1Y96 - chains A and B; structure by X-ray diffraction, 2.00 A resolution.

[Chain A]
Name: Gem-associated protein 6
Organism: Homo sapiens
Notes: fragment: Gemin6(1-86)
Reference sequence: Q8WXD5 (GEMI6_HUMAN); residues 1-86 here = UniProt positions 1-86
Amino-acid sequence (86 residues; row label = number of the first residue in the row):
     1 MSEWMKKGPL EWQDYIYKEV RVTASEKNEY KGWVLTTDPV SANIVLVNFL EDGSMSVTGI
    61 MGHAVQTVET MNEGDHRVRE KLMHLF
From the paper describing this entry:
  - contacts within the chain: Asp38-Asn43 (hydrogen bond), Asn43-Gly62 (hydrogen bond)

[Chain B]
Name: Gem-associated protein 7
Organism: Homo sapiens
Notes: fragment: Gemin7(47-131)
Reference sequence: Q9H840 (GEMI7_HUMAN); residues 47-131 here = UniProt positions 47-131
Amino-acid sequence (85 residues; row label = number of the first residue in the row):
    47 AQESLESQEQ RARAALRERY LRSLLAMVGH QVSFTLHEGV RVAAHFGATD LDVANFYVSQ
   107 LQTPIGVQAE ALLRCSDIIS YTFKP
From the paper describing this entry:
  - contacts within the chain: Asp96-Asn101 (hydrogen bond), Asn101-Tyr103

[Interface between chain A and chain B]
Residue-residue contacts (63; chain A residue first):
  Pro9(A) with Glu55(B); Arg59(B); Leu62(B)
  Leu10(A) with Gln54(B); Ala58(B), hydrophobic
  Trp12(A) with Leu62(B), hydrophobic
  Gln13(A) with Ala58(B)
  Ile16(A) with Leu62(B), hydrophobic; Arg65(B)
  Tyr17(A) with Arg65(B), hydrogen bond
  Ser25(A) with Ile125(B)
  Glu26(A) with Leu82(B); His83(B); Glu84(B), hydrogen bond (side chain-backbone); Gly85(B), hydrogen bond (side chain-backbone); Ile125(B)
  Asn28(A) with Thr81(B); Ile125(B)
  Tyr30(A) with Ile125(B); Ser126(B), hydrogen bond
  Leu35(A) with Arg65(B), hydrogen bond (backbone-side chain)
  Thr36(A) with Leu62(B), hydrogen bond (side chain-backbone); Arg65(B); Tyr66(B)
  Thr37(A) with Leu62(B)
  Asp38(A) with Arg63(B), salt bridge; Tyr66(B); Val99(B)
  Pro39(A) with Arg59(B); Leu62(B); Arg63(B)
  Val40(A) with Arg63(B); Asp98(B)
  Asn43(A) with Tyr66(B), hydrogen bond; Val99(B)
  Val45(A) with Tyr66(B), hydrophobic; Ser69(B)
  Leu50(A) with Lys130(B)
  Asp52(A) with Lys130(B), salt bridge
  Ser54(A) with Lys130(B), hydrogen bond
  Met55(A) with Lys130(B); Pro131(B)
  Ser56(A) with Thr128(B); Phe129(B)
  Val57(A) with Tyr127(B); Thr128(B); Phe129(B), hydrogen bond (backbone-backbone); Pro131(B), hydrophobic
  Thr58(A) with Tyr127(B); Thr128(B), hydrogen bond
  Gly59(A) with Ser126(B); Tyr127(B), hydrogen bond (backbone-backbone)
  Ile60(A) with Ile125(B)
  Met61(A) with Cys121(B); Ile124(B), hydrophobic; Ile125(B), hydrogen bond (backbone-backbone); Ser126(B); Tyr127(B), hydrophobic
  His63(A) with Cys121(B); Ser122(B); Ile124(B), hydrogen bond (side chain-backbone)
  Phe86(A) with Arg68(B); Ala72(B), hydrophobic
Also at the interface, not in a pair above, chain A (33 interface residues in all): Ala24, Ser41, Ala64
Also at the interface, not in a pair above, chain B (31 interface residues in all): Leu51, Arg87, Leu97

[Summary]
33 residues of chain A and 31 residues of chain B are in contact; the contacts include 13 hydrogen bonds and 2
salt bridges. Polar contacts include Asp38(A)-Arg63(B), Asp52(A)-Lys130(B) and Tyr17(A)-Arg65(B). From the
paper: contacts within the chain involving Asp38(A), Asn43(A) and Asp96(B) among others.
Chain A is Gem-associated protein 6 and chain B is Gem-associated protein 7, both from Homo sapiens; the
structure, crystal structure of the Gemin6/Gemin7 heterodimer from the human SMN complex, was determined by
X-ray diffraction.
